3U94 - chains A and B of the 4 polymer chains in the assembly; structure by X-ray diffraction, 1.96 A resolution.

== Chain A (and B) ==
Name: Glutamate receptor, ionotropic kainate 3
Organism: Rattus norvegicus
Notes: fragment: and 669-807; chain B of this document is another copy of the same molecule, construct and numbering; everything in this record applies to it too
UniProt: P42264 (GRIK3_RAT); the construct has insertions or renumbered stretches relative to UniProt, so the offset changes along the chain: 3-116 = UniProt 433-546; 119-257 = UniProt 669-807
Sequence (257 residues; numbered 1 to 257; the number before each row is that of its first residue):
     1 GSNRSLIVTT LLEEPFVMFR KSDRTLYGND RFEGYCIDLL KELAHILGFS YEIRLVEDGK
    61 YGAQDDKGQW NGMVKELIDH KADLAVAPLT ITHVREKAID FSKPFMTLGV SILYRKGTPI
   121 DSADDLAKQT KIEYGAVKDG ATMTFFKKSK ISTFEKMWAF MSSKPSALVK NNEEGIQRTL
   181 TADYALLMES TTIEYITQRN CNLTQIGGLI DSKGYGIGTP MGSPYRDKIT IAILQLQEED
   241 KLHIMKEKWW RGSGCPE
Not modelled in the structure: 1-2, 257 (chain B: 1-3, 257)
Construct notes: expression tag (1-2); linker (117-118)
Disulfides: Cys201-Cys255
Bound ions: Zn2+ site 1 near His45 (its only coordinating residue here); Zn2+ site 2 near His80 (its only coordinating residue here); Zn2+ site 3: His93, Glu96 (shared with 2 residues of chain D); Zn2+ site 4: Glu194 (shared with His243(B) of chain B); Zn2+ site 5: His243, Glu247 (shared with Glu194(B) of chain B)
Small-molecule neighbours: glutamic acid (GLU): Tyr61, Pro88, Leu89, Thr90, Arg95, Gly140, Ala141, Thr142, Glu189, Tyr215
Curated features (UniProtKB/Swiss-Prot):
  - binding site (L-glutamate): Pro88, Thr90, Arg95, Ala141, Thr142, Glu189
  - glycosylation (N-linked (GlcNAc...) asparagine): Asn3, Asn202

== Interface between chain A and chain B ==
Contacting residue pairs - 14 pairs, chain A then chain B:
  Thr107(A) - Asp240(B)
  Glu194(A) - His243(B)  salt bridge
  Glu194(A) - Glu247(B)
  Leu209(A) - Glu238(B)
  Leu209(A) - Asp240(B)
  Ser212(A) - Glu238(B)  hydrogen bond (side chain-backbone)
  Glu238(A) - Leu209(B)
  Glu238(A) - Ser212(B)  hydrogen bond (backbone-side chain)
  Glu239(A) - Leu209(B)
  Asp240(A) - Leu209(B)
  His243(A) - Glu194(B)  salt bridge
  His243(A) - Lys246(B)
  Lys246(A) - His243(B)
  Glu247(A) - Glu194(B)
Also at the interface, not in a pair above, chain A (13 interface residues in all): Ser190, Gln237, Ile244
Also at the interface, not in a pair above, chain B (10 interface residues in all): Thr107, Glu239

== In short ==
13 residues of chain A and 10 residues of chain B are in contact; the contacts include 2 hydrogen bonds and 2
salt bridges. Polar contacts include Glu194(A)-His243(B) and Ser212(A)-Glu238(B). Bound to chain A: glutamic
acid. From UniProt: 6 L-glutamate-binding residues on chain A.
Both chains are Glutamate receptor, ionotropic kainate 3 (Rattus norvegicus). Entry 3U94 (Crystal structure of
the GluK3 ligand binding domain complex with glutamate and zinc: P21212 form) was determined by X-ray
diffraction together with 3U92 and 3U93 from the same study.
